PDB entry 8UFW | X-ray diffraction, 1.22 A resolution | chain A

== Chain A ==
Protein: Carbonic anhydrase 2
From: Homo sapiens
Notes: EC 4.2.1.1
UniProt: P00918 (CAH2_HUMAN); the author numbering skips numbers that UniProt does not, so the offset changes along the chain: 1-125 = UniProt 1-125; 127-261 = UniProt 126-260
Chain sequence (260 residues; row label = number of the first residue in the row; note: 1 number in that range is skipped by the numbering (no residue carries it; nothing is unmodelled there)):
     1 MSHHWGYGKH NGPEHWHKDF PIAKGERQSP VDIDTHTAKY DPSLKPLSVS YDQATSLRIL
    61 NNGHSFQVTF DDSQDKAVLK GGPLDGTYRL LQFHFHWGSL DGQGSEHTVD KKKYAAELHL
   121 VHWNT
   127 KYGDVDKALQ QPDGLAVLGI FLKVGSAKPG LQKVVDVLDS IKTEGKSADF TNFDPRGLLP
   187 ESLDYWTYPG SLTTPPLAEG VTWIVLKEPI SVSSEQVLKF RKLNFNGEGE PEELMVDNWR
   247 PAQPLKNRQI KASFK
Differences from the reference sequence: engineered mutation Ser65 (Ala in P00918), Gln67 (Asn in P00918), Thr69 (Glu in P00918), Leu91 (Ile in P00918), Val131 (Phe130 in P00918), Asp132 (Gly131 in P00918), Leu135 (Val134 in P00918), Glu170 (Lys169 in P00918), Ala204 (Leu203 in P00918), Gly206 (Cys205 in P00918)
Bound ions: Zn2+: His94, His96, His119 (together with WJN)
Ligand contacts: WJN (4-{[4-(trifluoromethyl)phenyl]carbamamido}benzene-1-sulfonamide): Leu91, Gln92, His94, His96, Glu106, His119, Val121, Val131, Leu135, Leu141, Val143, Ser197, Leu198, Thr199, Thr200, Trp209
Curated features (UniProtKB/Swiss-Prot):
  - active site: His64 (Proton donor/acceptor)
  - binding site (Zn(2+)): His94, His96, His119
  - binding site (substrate): Thr199, Thr200
  - site: Tyr7 (Fine-tunes the proton-transfer properties of H-64), Asn62 (Fine-tunes the proton-transfer properties of H-64), Gln92 (Involved in the binding of some activators, including histamine and L-histidine)
  - modified residue: Ser2 (N-acetylserine), Ser166 (Phosphoserine), Ser173 (Phosphoserine)
From the paper describing this entry:
  - binding site for WJN: Val131

== Overview ==
Bound to chain A: compound WJN. His94, His96 and His119 form the Zn2+ site. Curated annotation (UniProt) lists
active-site residue His64, 3 Zn2+-binding residues and substrate-binding residues Thr199 and Thr200. From the
paper: a binding site for WJN at Val131.
Chain A is Carbonic anhydrase 2 (Homo sapiens); the structure, CA9 mimic with SLC compound, was determined by
X-ray diffraction, deposited together with 8UFX.
